PDB entry 5ZWM | electron microscopy, 3.40 A resolution | chains J and F of the 57 polymer chains in the assembly

Chain J:
Name: U4/U6 small nuclear ribonucleoprotein PRP3
From: Saccharomyces cerevisiae S288c
Reference sequence: Q03338 (PRP3_YEAST); residues 1-469 here = UniProt positions 1-469
Sequence (469 residues; numbered 1 to 469; the number before each row is that of its first residue):
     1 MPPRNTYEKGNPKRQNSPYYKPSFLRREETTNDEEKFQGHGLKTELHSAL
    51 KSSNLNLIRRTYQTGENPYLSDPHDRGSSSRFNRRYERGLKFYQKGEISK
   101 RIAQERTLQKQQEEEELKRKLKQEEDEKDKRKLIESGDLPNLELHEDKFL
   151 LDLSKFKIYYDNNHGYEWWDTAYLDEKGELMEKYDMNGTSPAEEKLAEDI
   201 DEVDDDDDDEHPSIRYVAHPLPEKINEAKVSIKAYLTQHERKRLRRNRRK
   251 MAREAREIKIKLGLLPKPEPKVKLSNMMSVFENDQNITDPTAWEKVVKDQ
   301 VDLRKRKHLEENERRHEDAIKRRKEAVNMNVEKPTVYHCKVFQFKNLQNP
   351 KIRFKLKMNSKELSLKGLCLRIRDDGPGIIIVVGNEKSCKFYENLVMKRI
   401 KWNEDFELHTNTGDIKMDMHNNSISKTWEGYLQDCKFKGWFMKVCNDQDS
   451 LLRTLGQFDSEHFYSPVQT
Unresolved in the structure: 1-107, 138-139, 175-216, 226-231, 410-414, 467-469

Chain F:
Molecule: U6 snRNA
From: Saccharomyces cerevisiae S288c
Sequence (112 nucleotides; row label = number of the first residue in the row):
     1 GUUCGCGAAAUUUUACUUCGUGGACAUUUGGUCAAUUUGAAACAAUACAG
    51 AGAUGAUCAGCAGUUCCCCUGCAUAAGGAUGAACCGUUUUACAAAGAGAU
   101 UUAUUUCGUUUU
Unresolved in the structure: 52-55, 88-91, 103-107

Interface between chain J and chain F:
Pairs across the interface (45; chain J residue first):
  Lys-242(J) with C66(F), salt bridge to the phosphate
  Arg-246(J) with U65(F), phosphate contact
  Arg-253(J) with G63(F), hydrogen bond to the sugar
  Pro-270(J) with C61(F), sugar contact
  Lys-271(J) with C61(F), hydrogen bond to the sugar; A62(F), salt bridge to the phosphate
  Asn-276(J) with G60(F), phosphate contact; C61(F), hydrogen bond to the phosphate
  Ser-279(J) with A59(F), phosphate contact; G60(F), hydrogen bond to the phosphate
  Val-280(J) with G60(F), sugar contact
  His-308(J) with G71(F), base contact
  Asn-312(J) with G71(F), hydrogen bond to the sugar; C72(F), sugar contact
  Arg-315(J) with G71(F), base contact; C72(F), hydrogen bond to the base; A73(F), hydrogen bond to the sugar
  His-316(J) with C72(F), phosphate contact; A73(F), salt bridge to the phosphate
  Ala-319(J) with A73(F), sugar contact; U74(F), phosphate contact
  Pro-350(J) with A83(F), base contact; C84(F), base contact
  Lys-351(J) with A83(F), base contact
  Arg-353(J) with C85(F), hydrogen bond to the base
  Phe-354(J) with A82(F), sugar contact; A83(F), phosphate contact; C84(F), sugar contact
  Lys-355(J) with G81(F), salt bridge to the phosphate; A82(F), salt bridge to the phosphate
  Lys-357(J) with G86(F), salt bridge to the phosphate
  Met-358(J) with A82(F), base contact
  Glu-362(J) with A82(F), hydrogen bond to the base
  Arg-371(J) with C85(F), base contact
  Lys-387(J) with G77(F), phosphate contact
  Asn-394(J) with A79(F), hydrogen bond to the phosphate
  Arg-399(J) with U80(F), salt bridge to the phosphate; G81(F), salt bridge to the phosphate
  His-409(J) with C84(F), base contact
  Phe-441(J) with G86(F), phosphate contact; U87(F), phosphate contact
  Met-442(J) with C85(F), phosphate contact; G86(F), hydrogen bond to the phosphate
  Lys-443(J) with U87(F), phosphate contact
  Val-444(J) with C85(F), base contact
Interface residues without a listed pair, chain J (39 interface residues in all): Lys-233, Arg-245, Glu-269, Arg-323, Asn-359, Phe-391, Glu-407, Leu-408, Trp-440
Interface residues without a listed pair, chain F (23 interface residues in all): U64, A75

In short:
Chain J and chain F form an interface of 39 and 23 residues respectively; the contacts include 11 hydrogen
bonds and 8 salt bridges. Among the polar pairs are Arg-315(J)/C72(F), Arg-353(J)/C85(F) and
Glu-362(J)/A82(F).
Chain J is U4/U6 small nuclear ribonucleoprotein PRP3 and chain F is U6 snRNA, both from Saccharomyces
cerevisiae S288c; the structure, Cryo-EM structure of the yeast pre-B complex at an average resolution of
3.4~4.6 angstrom (tri-snRNP and ..., was determined by electron microscopy together with 5ZWN and 5ZWO from
the same study.
